PDB entry 1W8D | X-ray diffraction, 2.20 A resolution | chains C and D of the 4 polymer chains in the assembly

Chain C (and D):
Name: 2,4-dienoyl-CoA reductase, mitochondrial precursor
Organism: Homo sapiens
Notes: EC 1.3.1.34; chain D of this document is another copy of the same molecule, construct and numbering; everything in this record applies to it too
UniProtKB: Q16698 (DECR_HUMAN); numbering as in UniProt (aligned over 35-335)
Chain sequence (302 residues; row label = number of the first residue in the row):
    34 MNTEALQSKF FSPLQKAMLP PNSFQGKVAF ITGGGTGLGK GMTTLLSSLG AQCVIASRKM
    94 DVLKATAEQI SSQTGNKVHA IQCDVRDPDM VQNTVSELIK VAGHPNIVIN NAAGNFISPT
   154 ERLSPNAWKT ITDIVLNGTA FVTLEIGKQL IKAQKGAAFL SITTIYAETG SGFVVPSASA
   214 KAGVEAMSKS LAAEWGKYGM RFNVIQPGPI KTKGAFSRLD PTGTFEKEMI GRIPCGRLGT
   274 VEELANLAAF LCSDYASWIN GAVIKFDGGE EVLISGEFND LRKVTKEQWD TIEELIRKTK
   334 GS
Unresolved in the structure: 34-35, 246-254, 329-335 (chain D: 246-259, 328-335)
Modified positions: Mse34 (selenomethionine); Mse51, Mse75, Mse93, Mse123, Mse220, Mse233, Mse262 (selenomethionine; parent Met)
UniProt features mapped onto this chain:
  - active site: Y199 (Proton acceptor)
  - binding site (NADP(+)): G66 to L71, R91, D117, K214, P240 to I243
  - binding site (substrate): R91, R119, F149, S157, R251
  - modified residue: K42 (N6-acetyllysine), K49 (N6-acetyllysine), T69 (Phosphothreonine), K73 (N6-succinyllysine), K97 (N6-acetyllysine), K230 (N6-acetyllysine), K244 (N6-acetyllysine), K260 (N6-acetyllysine), K319 (N6-acetyllysine)
  - mutagenesis: N148 (N148A: Reduces enzyme activity by 97%), Y199 (Y199A: Reduces enzyme activity by 99%. Strongly reduced affinity for substrate and for NADP), S210 (S210A: Reduces enzyme activity by over 99%), K214 (K214A: Reduces enzyme activity by over 99%)
Ligand contacts: NADP (NAP; NADP nicotinamide-adenine-dinucleotide phosphate): G66, T69, G70, L71, A89, S90, R91, K92, C116, D117, V118, R119, N144, A145, A146, I167, I195, T196, T197, K214, P240, G241, P242, I243, T245

How chain C and chain D interact:
Contacting residue pairs - 115 pairs, chain C then chain D:
  T36(C) - K230(D)
  L39(C) - Q187(D)
  L39(C) - K230(D)
  L39(C) - Y231(D)
  Q40(C) - G229(D)
  Q40(C) - K230(D)
  F43(C) - Q187(D)
  F43(C) - K188(D)
  F43(C) - G189(D)
  F43(C) - G232(D)
  F44(C) - G229(D)
  F44(C) - G232(D)
  F44(C) - Mse233(D)
  F44(C) - R234(D)
  F44(C) - S290(D)
  S45(C) - S290(D)  hydrogen bond (backbone-side chain)
  P46(C) - S290(D)
  L47(C) - D287(D)
  L47(C) - Y288(D)  hydrophobic
  K49(C) - Y288(D)  hydrogen bond
  Mse51(C) - Mse51(D)  hydrophobic
  Mse51(C) - L52(D)  hydrophobic
  Mse51(C) - P53(D)
  Mse51(C) - F283(D)
  Mse51(C) - Y288(D)  hydrophobic
  L52(C) - Mse51(D)  hydrophobic
  P53(C) - Mse51(D)
  Q187(C) - Mse34(D)  hydrogen bond (side chain-backbone)
  Q187(C) - L39(D)
  Q187(C) - F43(D)
  K188(C) - F43(D)
  G189(C) - F43(D)
  K222(C) - V305(D)
  A225(C) - P267(D)
  A225(C) - V305(D)  hydrophobic
  A226(C) - L306(D)
  A226(C) - N312(D)
  G229(C) - Q40(D)
  G229(C) - F44(D)
  G229(C) - P267(D)
  K230(C) - T36(D)
  K230(C) - L39(D)
  Y231(C) - L39(D)
  G232(C) - F43(D)
  G232(C) - F44(D)
  Mse233(C) - F44(D)
  R234(C) - F44(D)
  P242(C) - W291(D)
  P267(C) - A225(D)
  P267(C) - G229(D)
  P267(C) - N293(D)
  C268(C) - S290(D)
  C268(C) - W291(D)
  C268(C) - N293(D)
  R270(C) - S290(D)  hydrogen bond
  R270(C) - W291(D)  hydrogen bond (backbone-side chain)
  L271(C) - W291(D)
  G272(C) - W291(D)
  E276(C) - S290(D)  hydrogen bond
  E276(C) - W291(D)
  N279(C) - Y288(D)
  L280(C) - F283(D)  hydrophobic
  F283(C) - Mse51(D)
  F283(C) - L280(D)  hydrophobic
  F283(C) - F283(D)  hydrophobic
  D287(C) - L47(D)
  Y288(C) - L47(D)  hydrophobic
  Y288(C) - K49(D)
  Y288(C) - A50(D)
  Y288(C) - Mse51(D)
  Y288(C) - N279(D)
  S290(C) - F44(D)
  S290(C) - S45(D)  hydrogen bond (side chain-backbone)
  S290(C) - P46(D)
  S290(C) - C268(D)
  S290(C) - R270(D)  hydrogen bond
  S290(C) - E276(D)  hydrogen bond
  W291(C) - G241(D)
  W291(C) - P242(D)
  W291(C) - I266(D)
  W291(C) - C268(D)
  W291(C) - R270(D)  hydrogen bond (side chain-backbone)
  W291(C) - L271(D)
  W291(C) - G272(D)
  W291(C) - E276(D)
  W291(C) - F299(D)
  W291(C) - D300(D)
  W291(C) - G301(D)  hydrogen bond (backbone-backbone)
  I292(C) - K298(D)
  I292(C) - F299(D)  hydrophobic
  N293(C) - P267(D)
  N293(C) - D300(D)
  N293(C) - G301(D)
  N293(C) - G302(D)  hydrogen bond (backbone-backbone)
  G294(C) - K298(D)  hydrogen bond (backbone-side chain)
  G294(C) - V305(D)
  A295(C) - K298(D)
  V296(C) - V296(D)
  I297(C) - I297(D)  hydrophobic
  K298(C) - I292(D)
  K298(C) - G294(D)  hydrogen bond (side chain-backbone)
  K298(C) - A295(D)
  F299(C) - W291(D)
  F299(C) - I292(D)  hydrophobic
  D300(C) - W291(D)
  D300(C) - N293(D)
  G301(C) - W291(D)  hydrogen bond (backbone-backbone)
  G301(C) - N293(D)
  G302(C) - N293(D)  hydrogen bond (backbone-backbone)
  V305(C) - K222(D)
  V305(C) - A225(D)  hydrophobic
  V305(C) - A226(D)
  V305(C) - G294(D)
  L306(C) - A226(D)
  N312(C) - A226(D)
Other interface residues (no listed pair), chain C (56 interface residues in all): A50, G241, I243, I266

In short:
Chain C and chain D each contribute 56 residues to their interface; the contacts include 16 hydrogen bonds.
Polar pairs include S45(C)-S290(D), K49(C)-Y288(D) and Q187(C)-Mse34(D). Ligands of chain C: NADP.
Chain C and chain D are both 2,4-dienoyl-CoA reductase, mitochondrial precursor (Homo sapiens); the structure,
Binary structure of human DECR, was determined by X-ray diffraction, deposited together with 1W6U and 1W73.
